PDB entry 7AMG | X-ray diffraction, 3.18 A resolution | chains A and B

Chain A (and B):
Name: Interleukin-17A
Source organism: Homo sapiens
Notes: chain B of this document is another copy of the same molecule, construct and numbering; everything in this record applies to it too
UniProt: Q16552 (IL17_HUMAN); residues 19-127 here correspond to UniProt positions 42-150 (UniProt number = residue number + 23)
Chain sequence (109 residues; numbered 19 to 127; the number before each row is that of its first residue):
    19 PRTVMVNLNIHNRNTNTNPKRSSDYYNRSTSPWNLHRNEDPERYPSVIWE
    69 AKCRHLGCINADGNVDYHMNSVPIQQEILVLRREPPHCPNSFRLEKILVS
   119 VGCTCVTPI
Unresolved in the structure: 33-39 (chain B: 32-36)
Disulfide bonds: Cys71-Cys121, Cys76-Cys123
Residues lining bound ligands: RMQ ((3R)-4-[4-[[(2S)-2-[[2,2-bis(fluoranyl)-2-phenyl-ethanoyl]amino]-3-(2-chlorophenyl)propanoyl]amino]phenyl]-3-[[(2S)-3-methyl-2-[2-[2-[(2-methylpropan-2-yl)oxycarbonylamino]ethoxy]ethanoylamino]butanoyl]amino]butanoic acid): Tyr62, Pro63, Val65, Ile66, Trp67, Gln94, Glu95, Ile96, Leu97, Val98, Leu99, Leu112

Chain A / chain B interface:
Residue-residue contacts - 85 pairs, chain A then chain B:
  Pro19(A) - Asn25(B)
  Arg20(A) - Val24(B)
  Arg20(A) - Asn25(B)  hydrogen bond (backbone-side chain)
  Arg20(A) - Leu26(B)  hydrogen bond (backbone-backbone)
  Thr21(A) - Met23(B)
  Thr21(A) - Val24(B)
  Val22(A) - Val22(B)
  Val22(A) - Met23(B)
  Val22(A) - Val24(B)  hydrogen bond (backbone-backbone)
  Val22(A) - Leu26(B)  hydrophobic
  Val22(A) - Asn108(B)
  Val22(A) - Phe110(B)  hydrophobic
  Met23(A) - Thr21(B)
  Met23(A) - Val22(B)
  Met23(A) - Asn108(B)  hydrogen bond (backbone-backbone)
  Met23(A) - Ser109(B)
  Met23(A) - Phe110(B)  hydrogen bond (backbone-backbone)
  Val24(A) - Arg20(B)
  Val24(A) - Thr21(B)
  Val24(A) - Val22(B)  hydrogen bond (backbone-backbone)
  Val24(A) - Leu99(B)  hydrophobic
  Val24(A) - Phe110(B)
  Val24(A) - Leu112(B)  hydrophobic
  Asn25(A) - Pro19(B)
  Asn25(A) - Arg20(B)  hydrogen bond (side chain-backbone)
  Asn25(A) - Phe110(B)  hydrogen bond (backbone-backbone)
  Asn25(A) - Arg111(B)  hydrogen bond
  Asn25(A) - Leu112(B)  hydrogen bond (backbone-backbone)
  Leu26(A) - Arg20(B)  hydrogen bond (backbone-backbone)
  Leu26(A) - Val22(B)  hydrophobic
  Asn27(A) - Pro19(B)
  Asn27(A) - Arg111(B)  hydrogen bond (backbone-side chain)
  Ile28(A) - Leu112(B)
  His29(A) - Arg111(B)
  His29(A) - Leu112(B)
  Asn30(A) - Lys114(B)  hydrogen bond (backbone-backbone)
  Arg31(A) - Lys114(B)
  Asn32(A) - Lys114(B)
  Asn32(A) - Leu116(B)
  Tyr43(A) - Val90(B)  hydrophobic
  Arg46(A) - Val124(B)
  Arg46(A) - Thr125(B)  hydrogen bond (side chain-backbone)
  Arg46(A) - Pro126(B)
  Arg46(A) - Ile127(B)
  Ser47(A) - Thr122(B)  hydrogen bond
  Ser47(A) - Cys123(B)  hydrogen bond (side chain-backbone)
  Ser47(A) - Val124(B)
  Thr48(A) - Cys123(B)  hydrogen bond (backbone-backbone)
  Ser49(A) - Thr122(B)  hydrogen bond
  Val90(A) - Tyr43(B)  hydrophobic
  Pro91(A) - Tyr43(B)
  Ile92(A) - Trp51(B)  hydrophobic
  Ile92(A) - Ile92(B)  hydrophobic
  Ile92(A) - Val119(B)  hydrophobic
  Gln94(A) - Val119(B)
  Pro107(A) - Arg20(B)  hydrogen bond (backbone-side chain)
  Asn108(A) - Val22(B)
  Asn108(A) - Met23(B)  hydrogen bond (backbone-backbone)
  Ser109(A) - Met23(B)
  Phe110(A) - Met23(B)  hydrogen bond (backbone-backbone)
  Phe110(A) - Val24(B)
  Phe110(A) - Asn25(B)  hydrogen bond (backbone-backbone)
  Arg111(A) - Asn25(B)
  Arg111(A) - His29(B)  hydrogen bond
  Leu112(A) - Val24(B)  hydrophobic
  Leu112(A) - Asn25(B)
  Leu112(A) - Leu26(B)  hydrophobic
  Leu112(A) - His29(B)
  Lys114(A) - His29(B)
  Lys114(A) - Asn30(B)  hydrogen bond (backbone-side chain)
  Lys114(A) - Arg31(B)
  Ile115(A) - Asn30(B)
  Val119(A) - Ile92(B)  hydrophobic
  Val119(A) - Gln94(B)
  Val119(A) - Val119(B)  hydrophobic
  Cys121(A) - Thr122(B)  hydrogen bond (backbone-side chain)
  Thr122(A) - Ser47(B)  hydrogen bond
  Thr122(A) - Ser49(B)  hydrogen bond
  Thr122(A) - Cys121(B)  hydrogen bond (side chain-backbone)
  Thr122(A) - Thr122(B)
  Cys123(A) - Ser47(B)  hydrogen bond (backbone-side chain)
  Cys123(A) - Thr48(B)  hydrogen bond (backbone-backbone)
  Val124(A) - Arg46(B)
  Val124(A) - Ser47(B)
  Thr125(A) - Arg46(B)  hydrogen bond (backbone-side chain)
Also at the interface, not in a pair above, chain A (48 interface residues in all): Trp51, Glu95, Ile96, Leu97, Leu99, Glu113, Leu116, Val117, Gly120, Pro126, Ile127
Also at the interface, not in a pair above, chain B (45 interface residues in all): Asn27, Ile28, Tyr62, Pro91, Ile96, Leu97, Glu113, Val117, Gly120

In short:
Chain A and chain B form an interface of 48 and 45 residues respectively; the contacts include 31 hydrogen
bonds. Polar pairs include Arg20(A)-Asn25(B), Asn25(A)-Arg111(B) and Asn27(A)-Arg111(B). Ligands of chain A:
compound RMQ.
Both chains are Interleukin-17A (Homo sapiens). Entry 7AMG (IL-17A in complex with small molecule modulators)
was determined by X-ray diffraction together with 7AMA from the same study.
